Entry 3KOK (X-ray diffraction, 1.50 A resolution); this record covers chain A.

== Chain A ==
Name: Carbonic anhydrase 2
Source organism: Homo sapiens
Notes: EC 4.2.1.1
UniProt: P00918 (CAH2_HUMAN); the author numbering skips numbers that UniProt does not, so the offset changes along the chain: 1-125 = UniProt 1-125; 127-261 = UniProt 126-260
Chain sequence (260 residues; numbered 1 to 261; 1 number in that range is skipped by the numbering (no residue carries it; nothing is unmodelled there); the number before each row is that of its first residue):
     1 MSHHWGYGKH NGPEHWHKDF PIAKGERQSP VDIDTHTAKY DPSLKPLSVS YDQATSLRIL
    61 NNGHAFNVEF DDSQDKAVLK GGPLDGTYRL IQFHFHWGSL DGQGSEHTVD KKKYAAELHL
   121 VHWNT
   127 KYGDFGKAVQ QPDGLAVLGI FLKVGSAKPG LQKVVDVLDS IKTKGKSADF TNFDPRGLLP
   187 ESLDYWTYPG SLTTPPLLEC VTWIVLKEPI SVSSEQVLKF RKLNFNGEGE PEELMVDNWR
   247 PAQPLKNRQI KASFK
Disordered / not traced: 1-2
Ion coordination: Co2+: H94, H96, H119
Curated features (UniProtKB/Swiss-Prot):
  - active site: H64 (Proton donor/acceptor)
  - binding site (Zn(2+)): H94, H96, H119
  - binding site (substrate): T199, T200
  - site: Y7 (Fine-tunes the proton-transfer properties of H-64), N62 (Fine-tunes the proton-transfer properties of H-64), N67 (Fine-tunes the proton-transfer properties of H-64), Q92 (Involved in the binding of some activators, including histamine and L-histidine)
  - modified residue: S2 (N-acetylserine), S166 (Phosphoserine), S173 (Phosphoserine)
From the paper describing this entry:
  - Co2+ coordination: H94, H96, H119
  - catalytic residues: H64
  - conformationally variable residues (side-chain flip): H64

== In short ==
The Co2+ site is built by H94, H96 and H119. From UniProt: active-site residue H64, 3 Zn2+-binding residues
and substrate-binding residues T199 and T200. The paper reports the catalytic residue H64; Co2+ coordination
by H94, H96 and H119.
Chain A is Carbonic anhydrase 2 (Homo sapiens); the structure, Crystal structure of cobalt (II) human carbonic
anhydrase II at pH 8.5, was determined by X-ray diffraction, deposited together with 3KOI and 3KON.
